PDB entry 3KXF | X-ray diffraction, 3.10 A resolution | chains A and E of the 5 polymer chains in the assembly

== Chain A ==
Protein: HLA class I histocompatibility antigen, B-35 alpha chain
From: Homo sapiens
Notes: fragment: residues in UNP 25-300
UniProtKB: P30685 (1B35_HUMAN); residues 1-276 here correspond to UniProt positions 25-300 (UniProt number = residue number + 24)
Chain sequence (276 residues; numbered 1 to 276; the number before each row is that of its first residue):
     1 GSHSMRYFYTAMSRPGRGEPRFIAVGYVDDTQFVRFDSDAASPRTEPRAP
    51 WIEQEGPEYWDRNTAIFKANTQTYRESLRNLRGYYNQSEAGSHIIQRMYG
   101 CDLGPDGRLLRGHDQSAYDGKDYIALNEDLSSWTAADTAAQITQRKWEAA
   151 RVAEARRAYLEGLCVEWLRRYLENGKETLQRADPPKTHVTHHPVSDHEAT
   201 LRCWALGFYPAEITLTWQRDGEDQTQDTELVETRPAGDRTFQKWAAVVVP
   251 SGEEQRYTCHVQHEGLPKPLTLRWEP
Disulfides: Cys101-Cys164, Cys203-Cys259
Construct notes: engineered mutation Ala65 (Gln89 in P30685), Ala69 (Thr93 in P30685), Ala155 (Gln179 in P30685)
From the paper describing this entry:
  - mutagenesis - Q155A (Kd 50 uM): decreased binding to SB27 T cell receptor alpha chain
  - mutagenesis - Q65A, T69A: unchanged binding to SB27 TCR

== Chain E ==
Protein: SB27 T cell receptor beta chain
From: Homo sapiens
Chain sequence (241 residues; each row starts with the number of its first residue):
     3 GVTQTPKFQVLKTGQSMTLQCAQDMNHNSMYWYRQDPGMGLRLIYYSASE
    53 GTTDKGEVPNGYNVSRLNKREFSLRLESAAPSQTSVYFCASPGLAGEYEQ
   103 YFGPGTRLTVTEDLKNVFPPEVAVFEPSEAEISHTQKATLVCLATGFYPD
   153 HVELSWWVNGKEVHSGVCTDPEPLKEQPALNDSRYALSSRLRVSATFWQN
   203 PRNHFRCQVQFYGLSENDEWTQDRAKPVTQIVSAEAWGRAD
Disulfides: Cys23-Cys91, Cys144-Cys209

== How chain A and chain E interact ==
Contacting residue pairs - 5 pairs, chain A then chain E:
  Ala149(A) - Tyr100(E)  hydrogen bond (backbone-side chain)
  Ala150(A) - Leu96(E)
  Arg151(A) - Leu96(E)
  Arg151(A) - Glu99(E)  salt bridge
  Arg151(A) - Tyr100(E)  hydrogen bond
Other interface residues (no listed pair), chain A (5 interface residues in all): Glu154, Ala155
Other interface residues (no listed pair), chain E (4 interface residues in all): Ala97

== In short ==
The interface between chain A and chain E involves 5 residues on one side and 4 on the other; the contacts
include 2 hydrogen bonds and 1 salt bridge. Among the polar pairs are Arg151(A)-Glu99(E), Ala149(A)-Tyr100(E)
and Arg151(A)-Tyr100(E). From the paper: Q155A of chain A reduces binding to SB27 T cell receptor alpha chain;
Q65A and T69A of chain A leave binding to SB27 TCR unchanged.
Chain A is HLA class I histocompatibility antigen, B-35 alpha chain and chain E is SB27 T cell receptor beta
chain, both from Homo sapiens; the structure, Crystal Structure of SB27 TCR in complex with the 'restriction
triad' mutant HLA-B*3508-13mer, was determined by X-ray diffraction together with 3KWW from the same study.
